PDB entry 9MI3 | electron microscopy, 3.23 A resolution | chains A and C of the 9 polymer chains in the assembly

[Chain A (and C)]
Protein: Spike glycoprotein
Organism: Severe acute respiratory syndrome coronavirus 2
Notes: chain C of this document is another copy of the same molecule, construct and numbering; everything in this record applies to it too
UniProt: P0DTC2 (SPIKE_SARS2); numbering as in UniProt (aligned over 14-1208)
Sequence (1273 residues; row label = number of the first residue in the row):
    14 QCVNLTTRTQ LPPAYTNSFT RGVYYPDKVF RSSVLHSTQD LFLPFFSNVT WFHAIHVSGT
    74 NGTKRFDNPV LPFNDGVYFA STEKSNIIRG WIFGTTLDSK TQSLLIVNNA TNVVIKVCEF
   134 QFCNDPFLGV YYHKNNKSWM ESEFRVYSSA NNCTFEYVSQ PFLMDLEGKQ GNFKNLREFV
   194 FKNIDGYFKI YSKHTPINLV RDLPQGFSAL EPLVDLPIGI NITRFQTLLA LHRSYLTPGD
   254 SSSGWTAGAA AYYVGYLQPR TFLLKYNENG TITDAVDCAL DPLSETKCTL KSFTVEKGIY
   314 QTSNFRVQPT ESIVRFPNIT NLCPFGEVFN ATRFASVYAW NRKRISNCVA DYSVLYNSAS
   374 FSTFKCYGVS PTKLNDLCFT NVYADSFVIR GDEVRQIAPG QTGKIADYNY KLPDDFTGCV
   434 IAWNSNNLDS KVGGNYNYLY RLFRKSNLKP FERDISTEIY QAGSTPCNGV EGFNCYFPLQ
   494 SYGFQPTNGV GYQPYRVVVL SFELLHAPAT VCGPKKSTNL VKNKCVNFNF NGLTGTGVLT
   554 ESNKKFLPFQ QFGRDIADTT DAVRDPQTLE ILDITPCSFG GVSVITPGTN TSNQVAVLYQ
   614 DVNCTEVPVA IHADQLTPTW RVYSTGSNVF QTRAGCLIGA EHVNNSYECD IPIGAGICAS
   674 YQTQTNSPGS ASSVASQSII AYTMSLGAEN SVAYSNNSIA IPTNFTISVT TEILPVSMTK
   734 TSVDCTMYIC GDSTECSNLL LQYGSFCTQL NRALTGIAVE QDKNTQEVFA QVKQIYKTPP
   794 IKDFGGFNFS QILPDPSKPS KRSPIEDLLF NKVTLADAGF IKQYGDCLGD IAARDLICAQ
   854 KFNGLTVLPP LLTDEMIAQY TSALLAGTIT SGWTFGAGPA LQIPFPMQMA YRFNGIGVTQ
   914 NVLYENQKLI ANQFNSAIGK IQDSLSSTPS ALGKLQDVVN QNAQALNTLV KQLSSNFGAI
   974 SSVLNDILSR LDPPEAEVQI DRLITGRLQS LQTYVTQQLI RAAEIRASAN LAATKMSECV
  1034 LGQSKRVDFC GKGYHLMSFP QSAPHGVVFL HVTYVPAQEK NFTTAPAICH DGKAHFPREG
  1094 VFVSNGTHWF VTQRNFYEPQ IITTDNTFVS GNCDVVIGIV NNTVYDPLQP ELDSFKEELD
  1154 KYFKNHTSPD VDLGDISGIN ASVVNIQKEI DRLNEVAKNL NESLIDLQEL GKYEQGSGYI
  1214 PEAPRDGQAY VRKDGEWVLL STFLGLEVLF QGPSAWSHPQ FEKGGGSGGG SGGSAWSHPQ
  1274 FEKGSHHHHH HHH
Unresolved in the structure: 249-256, 445-446, 455-459, 469-488, 626-632, 678-688, 834-849, 1148-1286 (chain C: 250-257, 445-446, 455-459, 469-488, 626-632, 678-688, 836-852, 1148-1286)
Sequence notes: conflict Gly682 (Arg in P0DTC2), Ser683 (Arg in P0DTC2), Ser685 (Arg in P0DTC2), Pro817 (Phe in P0DTC2), Pro892 (Ala in P0DTC2), Pro899 (Ala in P0DTC2), Pro942 (Ala in P0DTC2), Pro986 (Lys in P0DTC2), Pro987 (Val in P0DTC2); expression tag (1209-1286)
Curated features (UniProtKB/Swiss-Prot):
  - region: Asn280 to Cys301 (Putative superantigen), Arg403 to Asp405 (Integrin-binding motif), Asn448 to Phe456 (Immunodominant HLA epitope recognized by the CD8+), Pro681, Ala684 (Putative superantigen), Ser816 to Tyr837 (Fusion peptide 1), Lys835 to Phe855 (Fusion peptide 2), Asp1163 to Glu1202 (Heptad repeat 2)
  - site: Arg815, Ser816 (Cleavage)
  - glycosylation: Asn17 (N-linked (GlcNAc...) (complex) asparagine), Asn61 (N-linked (GlcNAc...) (hybrid) asparagine), Asn74 (N-linked (GlcNAc...) (complex) asparagine), Asn122 (N-linked (GlcNAc...) (hybrid) asparagine), Asn149 (N-linked (GlcNAc...) (complex) asparagine), Asn165 (N-linked (GlcNAc...) (complex) asparagine), Asn234 (N-linked (GlcNAc...) (high mannose) asparagine), Asn282 (N-linked (GlcNAc...) (complex) asparagine), Thr323 (O-linked (GalNAc) threonine), Ser325 (O-linked (HexNAc...) serine), Asn331 (N-linked (GlcNAc...) (complex) asparagine), Asn343 (N-linked (GlcNAc...) (complex) asparagine), Asn603 (N-linked (GlcNAc...) (hybrid) asparagine), Asn616 (N-linked (GlcNAc...) (complex) asparagine), Asn657 (N-linked (GlcNAc...) (complex) asparagine), Thr676 (O-linked (GlcNAc...) threonine), Thr678 (O-linked (GlcNAc...) threonine), Asn709 (N-linked (GlcNAc...) (high mannose) asparagine), Asn717 (N-linked (GlcNAc...) (hybrid) asparagine), Asn801 (N-linked (GlcNAc...) (hybrid) asparagine) and 6 more in UniProt
  - natural variant: Leu18 (L18F: In strain: Beta/B.1.351, Gamma/P.1 and 1 more), Thr19 (T19I: In strain: Omicron/BQ.1.1, Omicron/XBB.1.5 and 1 more; T19R: In strain: Delta/B.1.617.2, Omicron/BA.2 and 4 more), Thr20 (T20N: In strain: Gamma/P.1), Leu24 to Ala27 (sequence variant, change not given here; In strain: Omicron/BA.2, Omicron/BA.2.12.1 and 6 more), Pro26 (P26S: In strain: Gamma/P.1), Gln52 (Q52H: In strain: Omicron/EG.5.1), Ala67 (A67V: In strain: Eta/B.1.525, Omicron/BA.1), His69 to Val70 (deletion: In strain: Alpha/B.1.1.7, Eta/B.1.525 and 5 more), Gly75 (G75V: In strain: Lambda/C.37), Thr76 (T76I: In strain: Lambda/C.37), Asp80 (D80A: In strain: Beta/B.1.351), Val83 (V83A: In strain: Omicron/XBB.1.5, Omicron/EG.5.1), 80 further natural variant entries in UniProt
  - mutagenesis: His69 to Val70 (Increased incorporation of cleaved spike into virions), Asn121 (N121Q: Partial loss of biliverdin affinity), Arg190 (R190K: Partial loss of biliverdin affinity), Asn234 (N234Q: Increased resistance to neutralizing antibodies), Asn331 (N331Q: Reduced viral infectivity), Asn343 (N343Q: Reduced viral infectivity), Leu452 (L452R: Increased resistance to neutralizing antibodies. Decreases HLA binding to NF9 epitope. Increased binding affinity to human ACE2), Tyr453 (Y453F: Decreased HLA binding to NF9 epitope. Increased binding affinity to human ACE2), Ala475 (A475V: Increased resistance to neutralizing antibodies), Val483 (V483A: Increased resistance to neutralizing antibodies), Glu484 (E484D: Increased replication in human TMEM106B overexpressing cells), Phe490 (F490L: Increased resistance to neutralizing antibodies and human covalescent sera neutralization), 12 further mutagenesis entries in UniProt
Cystine bridges: Cys15-Cys136, Cys131-Cys166, Cys291-Cys301, Cys336-Cys361, Cys379-Cys432, Cys391-Cys525, Cys538-Cys590, Cys617-Cys649, Cys662-Cys671, Cys743-Cys749, Cys1032-Cys1043, Cys1082-Cys1126
Covalent attachments: N-acetylglucosamine (NAG) linked to Asn61, Asn282, Asn331, Asn616, Asn657, Asn709, Asn717, Asn801, Asn1074, Asn1098, Asn1134

[Chain A / chain C interface]
Contacting residue pairs (140):
  Asn317(A) - Asp737(C)
  Arg319(A) - Asp737(C)  salt bridge
  Arg319(A) - Met740(C)
  Arg319(A) - Asp745(C)  salt bridge
  Arg357(A) - Pro230(C)
  Lys378(A) - Glu988(C)  salt bridge
  Gly381(A) - Leu984(C)
  Val382(A) - Arg983(C)
  Ser383(A) - Arg983(C)  hydrogen bond (backbone-backbone)
  Ser383(A) - Asp985(C)  hydrogen bond
  Thr385(A) - Asp985(C)
  Lys386(A) - Leu981(C)  hydrogen bond (side chain-backbone)
  Lys386(A) - Ser982(C)
  Lys386(A) - Leu984(C)  hydrogen bond (side chain-backbone)
  Lys386(A) - Asp985(C)  salt bridge
  Leu390(A) - Ser982(C)
  Leu390(A) - Arg983(C)
  Asn394(A) - Tyr200(C)
  Tyr396(A) - Tyr200(C)  hydrogen bond
  Tyr396(A) - Pro230(C)
  Tyr421(A) - Asn370(C)
  Lys462(A) - Asn234(C)
  Pro463(A) - Asp198(C)
  Glu465(A) - Asn234(C)
  Arg466(A) - Ile231(C)  hydrogen bond (side chain-backbone)
  Arg466(A) - Gly232(C)
  Ile468(A) - Gln115(C)
  Glu516(A) - Tyr200(C)  hydrogen bond
  His519(A) - Asp40(C)
  His519(A) - Lys41(C)  hydrogen bond
  Thr547(A) - Asn978(C)  hydrogen bond (backbone-side chain)
  Lys557(A) - Arg44(C)
  Phe559(A) - Val42(C)  hydrophobic
  Phe562(A) - Tyr38(C)  hydrophobic
  Phe562(A) - Pro39(C)
  Phe562(A) - Glu224(C)
  Gln563(A) - Asp40(C)
  Gln563(A) - Lys41(C)
  Gln563(A) - Val42(C)
  Phe565(A) - Lys41(C)
  Phe565(A) - Val42(C)  hydrogen bond (backbone-backbone)
  Gly566(A) - Val42(C)
  Arg567(A) - Lys41(C)
  Arg567(A) - Val42(C)  hydrogen bond (backbone-backbone)
  Arg567(A) - Phe43(C)
  Asp568(A) - Arg44(C)  salt bridge
  Ala570(A) - Asn856(C)
  Ala570(A) - Val963(C)  hydrophobic
  Ala570(A) - Leu966(C)
  Asp571(A) - Ser967(C)
  Asp571(A) - Ser975(C)  hydrogen bond
  Asp571(A) - Val976(C)
  Asp574(A) - Arg44(C)  salt bridge
  Phe592(A) - Gln853(C)
  Phe592(A) - Lys854(C)
  Gln613(A) - Leu861(C)
  Asp614(A) - Lys854(C)  salt bridge
  Arg646(A) - Thr866(C)
  Glu661(A) - Lys786(C)  salt bridge
  Pro665(A) - Leu864(C)  hydrophobic
  Ala668(A) - Pro863(C)  hydrogen bond (backbone-backbone)
  Ala668(A) - Leu864(C)
  Gly669(A) - Leu864(C)  hydrogen bond (backbone-backbone)
  Gly669(A) - Met869(C)
  Leu699(A) - Lys786(C)
  Leu699(A) - Ile788(C)  hydrophobic
  Leu699(A) - Gln872(C)
  Leu699(A) - Tyr873(C)
  Gly700(A) - Lys786(C)
  Ala701(A) - Gln787(C)
  Ala701(A) - Ile788(C)
  Glu702(A) - Ile788(C)
  Glu702(A) - Lys790(C)  salt bridge
  Asn703(A) - Gln787(C)  hydrogen bond
  Asn703(A) - Ile788(C)  hydrogen bond (backbone-backbone)
  Asn703(A) - Tyr789(C)
  Asn703(A) - Lys790(C)  hydrogen bond (backbone-backbone)
  Val705(A) - Tyr789(C)  hydrophobic
  Val705(A) - Thr883(C)
  Val705(A) - Gln895(C)
  Ala706(A) - Gln895(C)
  Tyr707(A) - Pro792(C)  hydrophobic
  Tyr707(A) - Asp796(C)
  Tyr707(A) - Phe797(C)
  Tyr707(A) - Thr883(C)
  Tyr707(A) - Ile896(C)
  Tyr707(A) - Pro897(C)  hydrophobic
  Tyr707(A) - Phe898(C)
  Asn709(A) - Pro897(C)
  Ser711(A) - Gln895(C)  hydrogen bond
  Ser711(A) - Ile896(C)
  Ser711(A) - Pro897(C)
  Ile712(A) - Gln895(C)
  Ile712(A) - Ile896(C)  hydrophobic
  Ala713(A) - Leu894(C)
  Ala713(A) - Gln895(C)
  Pro715(A) - Leu894(C)
  Gln957(A) - Arg765(C)
  Thr961(A) - Ser758(C)
  Thr961(A) - Gln762(C)
  Gln965(A) - Ser758(C)
  Gln965(A) - Phe759(C)
  Gln965(A) - Gln762(C)
  Ser968(A) - Gln755(C)
  Ser968(A) - Gly757(C)
  Asn969(A) - Gln755(C)
  Phe970(A) - Gln755(C)
  Phe970(A) - Tyr756(C)
  Gly971(A) - Gln755(C)
  Gln1002(A) - Gln1005(C)  hydrogen bond
  Gln1010(A) - Leu1012(C)
  Glu1017(A) - Arg1019(C)  salt bridge
  Arg1039(A) - Glu1031(C)  salt bridge
  Arg1039(A) - Arg1039(C)
  Val1040(A) - Ser1030(C)
  Asp1041(A) - Gly889(C)
  Asp1041(A) - Leu1034(C)
  Lys1045(A) - Gly889(C)
  Gly1046(A) - Ala890(C)
  Tyr1047(A) - Trp886(C)
  Tyr1047(A) - Ala890(C)  hydrophobic
  Val1068(A) - Gly891(C)
  Pro1069(A) - Ala890(C)
  Pro1069(A) - Pro892(C)
  Glu1072(A) - Pro892(C)
  Glu1072(A) - Leu894(C)
  Asn1074(A) - Gln895(C)
  Thr1077(A) - Met900(C)  hydrogen bond
  Pro1079(A) - Tyr917(C)  hydrophobic
  Phe1089(A) - Gln913(C)
  Phe1089(A) - Tyr917(C)  hydrophobic
  Pro1090(A) - Gln913(C)  hydrogen bond (backbone-side chain)
  Val1094(A) - Met900(C)  hydrophobic
  Val1094(A) - Tyr904(C)
  Arg1107(A) - Tyr904(C)
  Phe1121(A) - Asn914(C)
  Ser1123(A) - Asn914(C)  hydrogen bond
  Ser1123(A) - Glu918(C)  hydrogen bond
  Val1129(A) - Tyr917(C)  hydrophobic
  Leu1141(A) - Leu1141(C)  hydrophobic
Also at the interface, not in a pair above, chain A (107 interface residues in all): Thr415, Leu517, Ala520, Gly545, Gly548, Lys558, Leu560, Ile569, Ala647, Gly667, Cys671, Thr696, Met697, Ser704, Ser708, Asn710, Thr1006, Thr1009, Ile1013, Ala1070, Gly1124, Val1128, Ile1130, Leu1145
Also at the interface, not in a pair above, chain C (96 interface residues in all): Pro225, Asp228, Asn282, Tyr369, Gln784, Pro862, Thr887, Ala893, Gln920, Lys964, Thr1009, Thr1027, Gly1035, Glu1111, Glu1144

[Summary]
107 residues of chain A face 96 of chain C across their interface, with 23 hydrogen bonds and 11 salt bridges.
Polar contacts include Arg319(A)-Asp737(C), Arg319(A)-Asp745(C) and Lys378(A)-Glu988(C). Covalently linked
N-acetylglucosamine: at Asn61(A), Asn282(A), Asn331(A), Asn616(A), Asn657(A) and Asn709(A) and 5 more.
Chain A and chain C are both Spike glycoprotein (Severe acute respiratory syndrome coronavirus 2); the
structure, Cryo-EM structure of SARS-CoV-2 spike protein in complex with neutralizing human antibody
WRAIR-2008, was determined by electron microscopy together with 9ECX and 9ECZ from the same study.
